6C6U - chains H and J of the 9 polymer chains in the assembly; structure by electron microscopy, 3.70 A resolution.

[Chain H]
Molecule: DNA-directed RNA polymerase subunit alpha
From: Escherichia coli (strain K12)
Notes: EC 2.7.7.6
Reference sequence: P0A7Z4 (RPOA_ECOLI); numbering as in UniProt (aligned over 1-234)
Sequence (239 residues; each row starts with the number of its first residue):
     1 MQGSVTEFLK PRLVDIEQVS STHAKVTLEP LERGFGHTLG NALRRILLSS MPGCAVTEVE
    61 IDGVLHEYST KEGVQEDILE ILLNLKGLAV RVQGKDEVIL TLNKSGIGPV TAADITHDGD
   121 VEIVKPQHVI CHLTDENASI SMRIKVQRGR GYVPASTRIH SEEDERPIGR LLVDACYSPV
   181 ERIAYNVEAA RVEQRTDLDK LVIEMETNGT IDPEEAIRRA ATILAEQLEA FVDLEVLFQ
Disordered / not traced: 1-4, 159-168, 233-239
Sequence notes: expression tag (235-239)
Curated features (UniProtKB/Swiss-Prot):
  - region: Glu162 to Glu165 (Required for interaction with Crp at class II promoters)
  - mutagenesis: Arg45 (R45C: In rpoA112; temperature-sensitive, blocks RNA polymerase assembly), Glu162 to Glu165 (5-fold decrease in CRP-class II promoter-dependent transcription), Glu165 (E165K: 5-fold decrease in CRP-class II promoter-dependent transcription), Arg191 (R191C: In rpoA101; temperature-sensitive)

[Chain J]
Molecule: DNA-directed RNA polymerase beta'
From: Escherichia coli (strain K12)
Reference sequence: P0A8T7 (RPOC_ECOLI); residue numbers follow UniProt; this construct covers 1-1407
Sequence (1407 residues; row label = number of the first residue in the row):
     1 MKDLLKFLKA QTKTEEFDAI KIALASPDMI RSWSFGEVKK PETINYRTFK PERDGLFCAR
    61 IFGPVKDYEC LCGKYKRLKH RGVICEKCGV EVTQTKVRRE RMGHIELASP TAHIWFLKSL
   121 PSRIGLLLDM PLRDIERVLY FESYVVIEGG MTNLERQQIL TEEQYLDALE EFGDEFDAKM
   181 GAEAIQALLK SMDLEQECEQ LREELNETNS ETKRKKLTKR IKLLEAFVQS GNKPEWMILT
   241 VLPVLPPDLR PLVPLDGGRF ATSDLNDLYR RVINRNNRLK RLLDLAAPDI IVRNEKRMLQ
   301 EAVDALLDNG RRGRAITGSN KRPLKSLADM IKGKQGRFRQ NLLGKRVDYS GRSVITVGPY
   361 LRLHQCGLPK KMALELFKPF IYGKLELRGL ATTIKAAKKM VEREEAVVWD ILDEVIREHP
   421 VLLNRAPTLH RLGIQAFEPV LIEGKAIQLH PLVCAAYNAD FDGDQMAVHV PLTLEAQLEA
   481 RALMMSTNNI LSPANGEPII VPSQDVVLGL YYMTRDCVNA KGEGMVLTGP KEAERLYRSG
   541 LASLHARVKV RITEYEKDAN GELVAKTSLK DTTVGRAILW MIVPKGLPYS IVNQALGKKA
   601 ISKMLNTCYR ILGLKPTVIF ADQIMYTGFA YAARSGASVG IDDMVIPEKK HEIISEAEAE
   661 VAEIQEQFQS GLVTAGERYN KVIDIWAAAN DRVSKAMMDN LQTETVINRD GQEEKQVSFN
   721 SIYMMADSGA RGSAAQIRQL AGMRGLMAKP DGSIIETPIT ANFREGLNVL QYFISTHGAR
   781 KGLADTALKT ANSGYLTRRL VDVAQDLVVT EDDCGTHEGI MMTPVIEGGD VKEPLRDRVL
   841 GRVTAEDVLK PGTADILVPR NTLLHEQWCD LLEENSVDAV KVRSVVSCDT DFGVCAHCYG
   901 RDLARGHIIN KGEAIGVIAA QSIGEPGTQL TMRTFHIGGA ASRAAAESSI QVKNKGSIKL
   961 SNVKSVVNSS GKLVITSRNT ELKLIDEFGR TKESYKVPYG AVLAKGDGEQ VAGGETVANW
  1021 DPHTMPVITE VSGFVRFTDM IDGQTITRQT DELTGLSSLV VLDSAERTAG GKDLRPALKI
  1081 VDAQGNDVLI PGTDMPAQYF LPGKAIVQLE DGVQISSGDT LARIPQESGG TKDITGGLPR
  1141 VADLFEARRP KEPAILAEIS GIVSFGKETK GKRRLVITPV DGSDPYEEMI PKWRQLNVFE
  1201 GERVERGDVI SDGPEAPHDI LRLRGVHAVT RYIVNEVQDV YRLQGVKIND KHIEVIVRQM
  1261 LRKATIVNAG SSDFLEGEQV EYSRVKIANR ELEANGKVGA TYSRDLLGIT KASLATESFI
  1321 SAASFQETTR VLTEAAVAGK RDELRGLKEN VIVGRLIPAG TGYAYHQDRM RRRAAGEAPA
  1381 APQVTAEDAS ASLAELLNAG LGGSDNE
Disordered / not traced: 1-14, 934-947, 1127-1134, 1374-1407
Bound ions: Zn2+ site 1: Cys70, Cys72, Cys85; Mg2+: Asp460, Asp464 (shared with 1 residue of chain R); Zn2+ site 2: Cys814, Cys888, Cys895, Cys898
Curated features (UniProtKB/Swiss-Prot):
  - binding site (Zn(2+)): Cys70, Cys72, Cys85, Cys88, Cys814, Cys888, Cys895, Cys898
  - binding site (Mg(2+)): Asp460, Asp462, Asp464
  - modified residue: Lys983 (N6-acetyllysine)
  - mutagenesis: Gln504 (Q504P: Resistant to antibiotics salinamide A and B), Asn690 (N690D: Resistant to antibiotics salinamide A and B), Met697 (M697V: Resistant to antibiotics salinamide A and B), Ala735 (A735T: Resistant to antibiotics salinamide A and B), Arg738 (R738C/H/P/S: Resistant to antibiotics salinamide A and B), Ala748 (A748E: Resistant to antibiotics salinamide A and B), Pro758 (P758S/T: Resistant to antibiotics salinamide A and B), Phe763 (F763C: Resistant to antibiotics salinamide A and B), Ser775 (S775A: Resistant to antibiotics salinamide A and B), Ala779 (A779T/V: Resistant to antibiotics salinamide A and B), Arg780 (R780C: Resistant to antibiotics salinamide A and B), Gly782 (G782A/C: Resistant to antibiotics salinamide A and B), 1 further mutagenesis entry in UniProt

[How chain H and chain J interact]
Pairs across the interface (30):
  Leu48(H) - Arg535(J)
  Leu48(H) - Ser539(J)
  Leu79(H) - Val526(J)  hydrophobic
  Leu79(H) - Lys549(J)
  Glu80(H) - Arg551(J)
  Glu80(H) - Leu569(J)
  Leu83(H) - Val526(J)  hydrophobic
  Leu83(H) - Leu527(J)
  Leu83(H) - Thr528(J)
  Leu83(H) - Arg551(J)
  Asn84(H) - Arg551(J)  hydrogen bond
  Lys86(H) - Val526(J)  hydrogen bond (side chain-backbone)
  Lys86(H) - Leu527(J)
  Lys86(H) - Glu532(J)  salt bridge
  Tyr152(H) - Glu532(J)  hydrogen bond
  Tyr152(H) - Arg535(J)
  Tyr152(H) - Leu536(J)  hydrophobic
  Tyr152(H) - Leu541(J)
  Asp174(H) - Met525(J)
  Asp174(H) - Val526(J)
  Cys176(H) - Arg535(J)
  Val180(H) - Arg535(J)  hydrogen bond (backbone-side chain)
  Glu181(H) - Lys531(J)
  Glu181(H) - Arg535(J)
  Arg182(H) - Glu534(J)  salt bridge
  Arg182(H) - Met581(J)
  Arg191(H) - Asp410(J)  salt bridge
  Arg191(H) - Asp413(J)  salt bridge
  Thr196(H) - Glu443(J)
  Glu206(H) - Lys531(J)  salt bridge
Other interface residues (no listed pair), chain H (20 interface residues in all): Arg44, Ser49, Tyr68, Pro154, Ser178
Other interface residues (no listed pair), chain J (22 interface residues in all): Lys370, Trp409, Gly524, Arg538

[In short]
20 residues of chain H face 22 of chain J across their interface, with 4 hydrogen bonds and 5 salt bridges.
Polar pairs include Lys86(H)-Glu532(J), Arg182(H)-Glu534(J) and Arg191(H)-Asp410(J).
Here chain H is DNA-directed RNA polymerase subunit alpha and chain J is DNA-directed RNA polymerase beta',
both from Escherichia coli (strain K12). Entry 6C6U (CryoEM structure of E.coli RNA polymerase elongation
complex bound with NusG) was determined by electron microscopy (same publication as 6C6S and 6C6T).
